9JGI - chains G and I of the 15 polymer chains in the assembly; structure by electron microscopy, 3.50 A resolution.

== Chain G (and I) ==
Molecule: tail tube protein
From: Bacillus subtilis
Notes: chain I of this document is another copy of the same molecule, construct and numbering; everything in this record applies to it too
UniProtKB: A0A162TY69 (A0A162TY69_BACIU); residues 1-264 here = UniProt positions 1-264
Sequence (270 residues; numbered 1 to 270; the number before each row is that of its first residue):
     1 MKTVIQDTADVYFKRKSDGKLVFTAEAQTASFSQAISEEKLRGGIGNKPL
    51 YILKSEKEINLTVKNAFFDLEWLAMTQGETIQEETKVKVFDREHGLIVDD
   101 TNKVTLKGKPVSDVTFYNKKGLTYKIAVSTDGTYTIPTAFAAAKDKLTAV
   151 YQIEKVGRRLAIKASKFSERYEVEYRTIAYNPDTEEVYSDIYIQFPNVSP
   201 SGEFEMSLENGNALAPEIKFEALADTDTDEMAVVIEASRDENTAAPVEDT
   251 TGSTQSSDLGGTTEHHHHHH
Disordered / not traced: 37-55, 242-270 (chain I: 34-56, 242-270)
Construct notes: expression tag (265-270)

== How chain G and chain I interact ==
Pairs across the interface - 63 pairs, chain G then chain I:
  F67(G) with T3(I); P182(I), hydrophobic
  F68(G) with K2(I); T3(I), hydrogen bond (backbone-backbone); I5(I), hydrophobic
  D69(G) with M1(I), hydrogen bond (side chain-backbone); K2(I), salt bridge
  Q77(G) with K57(I), hydrogen bond
  V87(G) with I235(I), hydrophobic
  K88(G) with Q194(I), hydrogen bond (backbone-side chain)
  V89(G) with E174(I); Y192(I), hydrophobic
  F90(G) with Y12(I), hydrophobic; K14(I); L21(I), hydrophobic; E174(I), hydrogen bond (backbone-side chain)
  R92(G) with Y12(I); F23(I); A25(I)
  T115(G) with L21(I)
  Y117(G) with L21(I), hydrogen bond (side chain-backbone); V22(I), hydrogen bond (side chain-backbone); F23(I), hydrophobic
  K125(G) with D18(I), hydrogen bond (side chain-backbone); G19(I), hydrogen bond (side chain-backbone)
  V150(G) with L21(I), hydrophobic
  K155(G) with E241(I), hydrogen bond (side chain-backbone)
  V156(G) with E241(I)
  R158(G) with I235(I); E236(I), hydrogen bond (backbone-backbone)
  R159(G) with E230(I), salt bridge; V233(I); V234(I)
  L160(G) with V233(I); V234(I), hydrogen bond (backbone-backbone)
  I162(G) with E230(I); M231(I), hydrogen bond (backbone-backbone); A232(I), hydrogen bond (backbone-backbone)
  K163(G) with K57(I); T228(I); D229(I); E230(I), salt bridge
  F204(G) with S33(I)
  E205(G) with F32(I)
  M206(G) with S31(I); F32(I), hydrogen bond (backbone-backbone)
  L208(G) with I5(I), hydrophobic; D7(I); T8(I); A9(I), hydrophobic; Q28(I); T29(I); A30(I), hydrogen bond (backbone-backbone)
  E209(G) with D7(I); T8(I), hydrogen bond (backbone-backbone); Q28(I); T29(I), hydrogen bond
  N210(G) with T8(I); Q28(I), hydrogen bond
  G211(G) with Q6(I)
  N212(G) with Q6(I)
  A213(G) with I5(I)
  L214(G) with I5(I)
Interface residues without a listed pair, chain G (37 interface residues in all): L70, E71, E84, T123, G157, A161, S207
Interface residues without a listed pair, chain I (44 interface residues in all): D10, K20, I59, T177, I191, A237, S238

== Overview ==
37 residues of chain G and 44 residues of chain I are in contact, with 19 hydrogen bonds and 3 salt bridges.
Among the polar pairs are D69(G)-K2(I), R159(G)-E230(I) and K163(G)-E230(I).
Chain G and chain I are both tail tube protein (Bacillus subtilis); the structure, Architecture of a
pentameric assembly of the tube tail protein, was determined by electron microscopy together with 9JGH from
the same study.
